PDB entry 3UAY | X-ray diffraction, 1.40 A resolution | chain A

Chain A:
Molecule: Purine nucleoside phosphorylase deoD-type
Organism: Bacillus cereus
Notes: EC 2.4.2.1; fragment: Adenosine phosphorylase
UniProt: Q5EEL8 (DEOD_BACCE); numbering as in UniProt (aligned over 1-235)
Amino-acid sequence (235 residues; row label = number of the first residue in the row):
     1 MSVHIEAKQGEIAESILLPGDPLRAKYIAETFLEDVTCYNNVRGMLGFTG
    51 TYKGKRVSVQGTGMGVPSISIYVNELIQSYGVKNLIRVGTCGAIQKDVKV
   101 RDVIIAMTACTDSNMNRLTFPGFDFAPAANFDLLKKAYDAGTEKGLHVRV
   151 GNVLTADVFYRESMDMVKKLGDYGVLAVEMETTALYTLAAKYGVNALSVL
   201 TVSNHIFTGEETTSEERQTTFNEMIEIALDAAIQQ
Disordered / not traced: 1, 235
Sequence notes: engineered mutation Asn204 (Asp in Q5EEL8)
Ligand contacts: adenosine (ADN): His4, Arg43, Met64, Ile71, Arg87, Thr90, Cys91, Gly92, Phe159, Val178, Glu179, Met180, Glu181, Ser203, Asn204, Ile206
UniProt features mapped onto this chain:
  - binding site (a purine D-ribonucleoside): His4, Glu162, Glu179 to Glu181
  - binding site (phosphate): Gly20, Arg24, Arg43, Arg87 to Thr90
  - site: Arg217 (Important for catalytic activity)
What the authors report for this chain:
  - binding site for adenosine: Asn204

In short:
Bound to chain A: adenosine. UniProt lists 5 purine D-ribonucleoside-binding residues and 7 phosphate-binding
residues. From the paper: a binding site for adenosine at Asn204.
Chain A is Purine nucleoside phosphorylase deoD-type (Bacillus cereus); the structure, Crystal structure of
Bacillus cereus adenosine phosphorylase D204N mutant complexed with adenosine, was determined by X-ray
diffraction (same publication as 3UAV, 3UAW, 3UAX and 3UAZ).
